7QJ4 - chains 2 and N of the 28 polymer chains in the assembly; structure by electron microscopy, 9.00 A resolution (very low resolution: no residue pairs are listed; an interface is given only as per-side residue counts).

[Chain 2]
Protein: Tubulin gamma-1 chain
Source organism: Homo sapiens
UniProt: P23258 (TBG1_HUMAN); numbering as in UniProt (aligned over 1-451)
Amino-acid sequence (451 residues; row label = number of the first residue in the row):
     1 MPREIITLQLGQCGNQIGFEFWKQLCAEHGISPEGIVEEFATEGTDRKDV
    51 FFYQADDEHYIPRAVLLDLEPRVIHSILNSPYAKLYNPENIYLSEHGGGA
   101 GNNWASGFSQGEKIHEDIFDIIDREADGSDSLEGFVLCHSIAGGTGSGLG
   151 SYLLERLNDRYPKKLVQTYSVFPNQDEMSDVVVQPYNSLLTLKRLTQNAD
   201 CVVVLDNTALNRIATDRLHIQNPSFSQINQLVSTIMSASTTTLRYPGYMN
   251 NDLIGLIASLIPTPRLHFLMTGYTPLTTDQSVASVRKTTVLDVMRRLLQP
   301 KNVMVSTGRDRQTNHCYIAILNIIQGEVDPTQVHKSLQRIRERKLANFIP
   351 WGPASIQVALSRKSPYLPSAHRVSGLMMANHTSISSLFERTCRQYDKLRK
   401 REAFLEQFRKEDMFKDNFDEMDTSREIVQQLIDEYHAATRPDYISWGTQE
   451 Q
Not modelled in the structure: 1-2, 42-44, 94-100, 178-179, 280-286, 307-312, 448-451
Swiss-Prot annotation at these positions:
  - binding site (GTP): Ala-142 to Gly-148
  - modified residue: Ser-131 (Phosphoserine)
  - natural variant: Tyr-92 (Y92C: In CDCBM4), Thr-331 (T331P: In CDCBM4), Leu-387 (L387P: In CDCBM4)

[Chain N]
Protein: Gamma-tubulin complex component 3
Source organism: Homo sapiens
UniProt: Q96CW5 (GCP3_HUMAN); residue numbers follow UniProt; this construct covers 1-907
Amino-acid sequence (907 residues; numbered 1 to 907; the number before each row is that of its first residue):
     1 MATPDQKSPNVLLQNLCCRILGRSEADVAQQFQYAVRVIGSNFAPTVERD
    51 EFLVAEKIKKELIRQRREADAALFSELHRKLHSQGVLKNKWSILYLLLSL
   101 SEDPRRQPSKVSSYATLFAQALPRDAHSTPYYYARPQTLPLSYQDRSAQS
   151 AQSSGSVGSSGISSIGLCALSGPAPAPQSLLPGQSNQAPGVGDCLRQQLG
   201 SRLAWTLTANQPSSQATTSKGVPSAVSRNMTRSRREGDTGGTMEITEAAL
   251 VRDILYVFQGIDGKNIKMNNTENCYKVEGKANLSRSLRDTAVRLSELGWL
   301 HNKIRRYTDQRSLDRSFGLVGQSFCAALHQELREYYRLLSVLHSQLQLED
   351 DQGVNLGLESSLTLRRLLVWTYDPKIRLKTLAALVDHCQGRKGGELASAV
   401 HAYTKTGDPYMRSLVQHILSLVSHPVLSFLYRWIYDGELEDTYHEFFVAS
   451 DPTVKTDRLWHDKYTLRKSMIPSFMTMDQSRKVLLIGKSINFLHQVCHDQ
   501 TPTTKMIAVTKSAESPQDAADLFTDLENAFQGKIDAAYFETSKYLLDVLN
   551 KKYSLLDHMQAMRRYLLLGQGDFIRHLMDLLKPELVRPATTLYQHNLTGI
   601 LETAVRATNAQFDSPEILRRLDVRLLEVSPGDTGWDVFSLDYHVDGPIAT
   651 VFTRECMSHYLRVFNFLWRAKRMEYILTDIRKGHMCNAKLLRNMPEFSGV
   701 LHQCHILASEMVHFIHQMQYYITFEVLECSWDELWNKVQQAQDLDHIIAA
   751 HEVFLDTIISRCLLDSDSRALLNQLRAVFDQIIELQNAQDAIYRAALEEL
   801 QRRLQFEEKKKQREIEGQWGVTAAEEEEENKRIGEFKESIPKMCSQLRIL
   851 THFYQGIVQQFLVLLTTSSDESLRFLSFRLDFNEHYKAREPRLRVSLGTR
   901 GRRSSHT
Not modelled in the structure: 1-244, 279-284, 348-360, 506-523, 812-826, 891-907
Swiss-Prot annotation at these positions:
  - modified residue: Ala-2 (N-acetylalanine), Ser-113 (Phosphoserine)

[How chain 2 and chain N interact]
At this resolution (9 A) residue pairs are not listed: 53 residues of chain 2 and 49 of chain N lie at the interface.

[Summary]
53 residues of chain 2 face 49 of chain N across their interface. From UniProt: 7 GTP-binding residues on
chain 2.
Here chain 2 is Tubulin gamma-1 chain and chain N is Gamma-tubulin complex component 3, both from Homo
sapiens. Entry 7QJ4 (Structure of recombinant human gamma-Tubulin Ring Complex 10-spoked assembly intermediate
(spokes 5-14)) was determined by electron microscopy, deposited together with 7QJ0, 7QJ1, 7QJ2, 7QJ3, 7QJD and
7QJE.
